4PV1 - chains A and G of the 8 polymer chains in the assembly; structure by X-ray diffraction, 3.00 A resolution.

== Chain A ==
Molecule: Cytochrome b6
Organism: Mastigocladus laminosus
UniProt: P83791 (CYB6_MASLA); residues 1-215 here = UniProt positions 1-215
Amino-acid sequence (215 residues; row label = number of the first residue in the row):
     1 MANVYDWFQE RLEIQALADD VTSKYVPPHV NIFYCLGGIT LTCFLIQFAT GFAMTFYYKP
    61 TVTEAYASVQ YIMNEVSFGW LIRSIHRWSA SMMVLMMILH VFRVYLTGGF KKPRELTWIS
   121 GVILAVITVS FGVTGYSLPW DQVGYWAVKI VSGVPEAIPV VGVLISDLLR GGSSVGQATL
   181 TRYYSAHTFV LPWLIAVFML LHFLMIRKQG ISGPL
Unresolved in the structure: 1-2
Metal / ion sites: heme c Fe site 1: His-86, His-187; heme c Fe site 2: His-100, His-202
Residues lining bound ligands:
  - phosphatidic acid (7PH; (1R)-2-(dodecanoyloxy)-1-[(phosphonooxy)methyl]ethyl tetradecanoate): Phe-78, Trp-80, Leu-81
  - Octadecane (8K6): Ile-46, Ala-49, Thr-50, Ile-82, Ile-85
  - beta-carotene (BCR): Ile-32, Phe-33, Cys-35, Leu-36, Ile-39, Met-96, Leu-99
  - chlorophyll a (CLA): Met-97, Ile-98, Val-101, Phe-102, Tyr-105, Ile-123, Ala-125, Val-126, Val-129
  - heme c (HEC), molecule 1: Val-26, Val-30, Asn-31, Tyr-34, Cys-35, Gly-38, Leu-41, Thr-42, Phe-203, Ile-206, Arg-207, Gly-210, Ile-211
  - heme c (HEC), molecule 2: Tyr-34, Gly-37, Gly-38, Thr-40, Leu-41, Met-93, Met-97, His-100, Val-101, Arg-103, Val-104, Gly-109, Phe-110, Arg-114, Thr-117, Trp-118, Gly-121, Val-122, Leu-124, Ala-125, Thr-128, Met-199, His-202, Phe-203, Ile-206, Gly-210, Ile-211, Ser-212
  - heme c (HEC), molecule 3: Phe-44, Gln-47, Phe-48, Gly-51, Phe-52, Met-54, Thr-55, Tyr-58, Val-69, Arg-83, His-86, Arg-87, Ala-90, Met-93, Thr-128, Phe-131, Gly-132, Gly-135, Tyr-136, Leu-138, Pro-139, Tyr-184, His-187, Thr-188, Phe-189, Pro-192
  - dioleoyl-phosphatidylcholine (OPC; (7R,17E)-4-hydroxy-N,N,N,7-tetramethyl-7-[(8E)-octadec-8-enoyloxy]-10-oxo-3,5,9-trioxa-4-phosphaheptacos-17-en-1-aminium 4-oxide), molecule 1: Cys-43, Met-92, Met-96
  - dioleoyl-phosphatidylcholine (OPC), molecule 2: Phe-44, Leu-45, Phe-48, Ala-49, Phe-52, Leu-168, Val-190, Trp-193, Leu-194, Ala-196, Val-197, Phe-198, Met-199, Leu-201, Phe-203
Curated features (UniProtKB/Swiss-Prot):
  - binding site (heme c): Cys-35, Lys-208
  - binding site (heme b): Arg-83, His-86, His-100, Arg-103, His-187, His-202
What the authors report for this chain:
  - binding site for pentadecane: Val-126, Val-133
  - binding site for chlorophyll a: Val-129

== Chain G ==
Molecule: Cytochrome b6-f complex subunit 5
Organism: Mastigocladus laminosus
UniProt: P83797 (PETG_MASLA); residue numbers follow UniProt; this construct covers 1-37
Amino-acid sequence (37 residues; numbered 1 to 37; the number before each row is that of its first residue):
     1 MVEPLLDGLV LGLVFATLGG LFYAAYQQYK RPNELGG
Residues lining bound ligands: beta-carotene (BCR): Leu-13, Ala-16, Thr-17, Gly-19, Gly-20, Tyr-23

== How chain A and chain G interact ==
Contacting residue pairs (26):
  His-29(A) / Gln-28(G)
  Asn-31(A) / Ala-24(G)
  Phe-33(A) / Thr-17(G)
  Phe-33(A) / Gly-20(G)
  Phe-33(A) / Leu-21(G)  hydrophobic
  Trp-88(A) / Glu-3(G)
  Trp-88(A) / Leu-5(G)  hydrophobic
  Trp-88(A) / Leu-6(G)  hydrophobic
  Ser-91(A) / Leu-6(G)
  Met-92(A) / Leu-6(G)  hydrophobic
  Leu-95(A) / Val-10(G)  hydrophobic
  Leu-95(A) / Leu-13(G)  hydrophobic
  Met-96(A) / Leu-13(G)  hydrophobic
  Leu-99(A) / Val-14(G)  hydrophobic
  Leu-99(A) / Thr-17(G)
  Phe-102(A) / Val-14(G)  hydrophobic
  Phe-102(A) / Leu-18(G)  hydrophobic
  Phe-102(A) / Leu-21(G)
  Arg-103(A) / Leu-21(G)
  Leu-106(A) / Leu-21(G)  hydrophobic
  Leu-106(A) / Phe-22(G)  hydrophobic
  Val-143(A) / Met-1(G)
  Pro-214(A) / Gly-37(G)
  Leu-215(A) / Ala-25(G)  hydrophobic
  Leu-215(A) / Gln-28(G)  hydrogen bond (backbone-side chain)
  Leu-215(A) / Gly-37(G)
Interface residues without a listed pair, chain A (17 interface residues in all): Leu-36, Tyr-136
Interface residues without a listed pair, chain G (17 interface residues in all): Leu-9

== Overview ==
Chain A and chain G each contribute 17 residues to their interface; the contacts include 1 hydrogen bond. The
hydrogen-bonded pair is Leu-215(A)/Gln-28(G). The paper reports a binding site for pentadecane at Val-126(A)
and Val-133(A); a binding site for chlorophyll a at Val-129(A).
Here chain A is Cytochrome b6 and chain G is Cytochrome b6-f complex subunit 5, both from Mastigocladus
laminosus. Entry 4PV1 (Cytochrome B6F structure from M. laminosus with the quinone analog inhibitor
stigmatellin) was determined by X-ray diffraction.
